Entry 8ZDQ (electron microscopy, 3.29 A resolution); this record covers chains n and u of the 33 polymer chains in the assembly.

[Chain n]
Molecule: Distal Tail Protein (gp17)
Source organism: Mycolicibacterium smegmatis MC2 155
Amino-acid sequence (295 residues; row label = number of the first residue in the row):
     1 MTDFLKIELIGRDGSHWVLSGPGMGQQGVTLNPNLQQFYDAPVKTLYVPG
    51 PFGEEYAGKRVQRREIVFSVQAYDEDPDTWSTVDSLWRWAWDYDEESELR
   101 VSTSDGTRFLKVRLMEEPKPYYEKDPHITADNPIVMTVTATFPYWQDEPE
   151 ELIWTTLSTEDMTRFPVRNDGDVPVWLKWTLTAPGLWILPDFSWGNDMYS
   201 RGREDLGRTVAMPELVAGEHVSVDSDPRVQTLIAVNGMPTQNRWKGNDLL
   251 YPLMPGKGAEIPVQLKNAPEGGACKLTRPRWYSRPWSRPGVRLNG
Disordered / not traced: 1, 292-295

[Chain u]
Molecule: Baseplate Hub Protein (gp18)
Source organism: Mycolicibacterium smegmatis MC2 155
Amino-acid sequence (587 residues; numbered 1 to 587; the number before each row is that of its first residue):
     1 MANNWTDILAASDGDEWAAFKTIEAQADEVRAGHQALRRAKPLIRLWMNN
    51 PDGSEGLVYVGRVDYDDTIRGSFPFKNNTPSQGVLELRDDNYLAVWLKQL
   101 PNNPELKKNVVITVDFYGGKKRWSGLLDKWTIKSKEHVKYLEVTFNDDLT
   151 MLQYLLCPPNPALPIPVLQFPRIFGIAGPAKWAISTLIFINLFRVQGNLW
   201 TLPDDPFNLESWDDILDWSDWQCFVKSNSFLLDDSSVWTFLSSRMNPVDS
   251 IIADALDDAQLTITYRRVLTDDGETAEGFPGAHGIKNGALVFEIVDNSNA
   301 TALEGTFFSGTIVDGFARSVLLYGGGFVEDTLSVVSDDQTLQPDEYYQSG
   351 WLATMAKMPWLVVRDNEWTPIESSDLSWGPAKNVSVIVGGDNPAADAIAK
   401 LIIETTGNLLGYFLLGGFSSAGTIAADIIMPFLVGTIAAWLQWKNTGRAT
   451 ELGWVHYWELYQQGAETNSWSLAALAALRGGFLVGRSETVHLMALHDSWI
   501 IPGLHIDIGQRMGSTVNSKGVENIVWVNQLEEMTAAWDNSAGQTMPLSWV
   551 LKAGKSDRAMSIGERVARLAKKMSEALNNVGVHIVQS
Disordered / not traced: 1

[How chain n and chain u interact]
Contacting residue pairs (48; chain n residue first):
  K44(n) - A541(u)  hydrogen bond (side chain-backbone)
  K44(n) - T544(u)
  L46(n) - T544(u)
  V48(n) - H496(u)
  V48(n) - D497(u)
  V48(n) - P546(u)  hydrophobic
  P49(n) - H496(u)
  G50(n) - T369(u)
  P51(n) - W368(u)
  P51(n) - T369(u)
  P51(n) - P370(u)
  F52(n) - W368(u)
  E55(n) - D497(u)
  Y56(n) - R39(u)  hydrogen bond (backbone-side chain)
  Y56(n) - D497(u)
  A57(n) - R39(u)
  A57(n) - P546(u)  hydrophobic
  R60(n) - Y65(u)
  R60(n) - N539(u)
  D197(n) - A36(u)
  M198(n) - A40(u)
  M198(n) - K41(u)  hydrogen bond (backbone-backbone)
  Y199(n) - A40(u)
  Y199(n) - K41(u)
  Y199(n) - R62(u)  hydrogen bond
  Y199(n) - D64(u)
  S200(n) - A36(u)
  S200(n) - L37(u)
  S200(n) - A40(u)
  P227(n) - D64(u)
  P227(n) - D67(u)
  R228(n) - R88(u)  hydrogen bond (backbone-side chain)
  Q230(n) - Y92(u)
  Q241(n) - Y59(u)
  Q241(n) - V60(u)
  Q241(n) - G61(u)
  Q241(n) - Y92(u)  hydrogen bond
  N242(n) - M48(u)
  N242(n) - V58(u)
  N242(n) - Y59(u)
  W244(n) - Y59(u)  hydrophobic
  K245(n) - Y59(u)
  K245(n) - D271(u)
  G246(n) - R45(u)  hydrogen bond (backbone-side chain)
  G246(n) - W47(u)
  G246(n) - Y59(u)
  D248(n) - R62(u)  salt bridge
  L250(n) - R62(u)
Interface residues without a listed pair, chain n (29 interface residues in all): G58, Q62, N247, L249
Interface residues without a listed pair, chain u (33 interface residues in all): P42, L43, D272, E367, G542

[Summary]
29 residues of chain n and 33 residues of chain u are in contact; the contacts include 7 hydrogen bonds and 1
salt bridge. Polar contacts include D248(n)-R62(u), K44(n)-A541(u) and Y56(n)-R39(u).
Here chain n is Distal Tail Protein (gp17) and chain u is Baseplate Hub Protein (gp18), both from
Mycolicibacterium smegmatis MC2 155. Entry 8ZDQ (Cryo-EM structure of Mycobacteriophage Douge complete
baseplate (gp13, gp17, gp23, gp16, gp18 and gp20)) was determined by electron microscopy, deposited together
with 8ZDJ, 8ZDK, 8ZDL and 8ZDO.
